8DN4 - chains B and C of the 5 polymer chains in the assembly; structure by electron microscopy, 4.10 A resolution (low resolution: residue-level contacts below are approximate; hydrogen-bond / salt-bridge calls are withheld).

# Chain B
Protein: Glycine receptor subunit alpha-1
Organism: Homo sapiens
UniProt: P23415 (GLRA1_HUMAN); aligned to UniProt positions 29-395 over residues 1-428 (the alignment contains insertions or deletions, so no single offset holds)
Amino-acid sequence (367 residues; numbered 1 to 428; 61 numbers in that range are skipped by the numbering (no residue carries them; nothing is unmodelled there); the number before each row is that of its first residue):
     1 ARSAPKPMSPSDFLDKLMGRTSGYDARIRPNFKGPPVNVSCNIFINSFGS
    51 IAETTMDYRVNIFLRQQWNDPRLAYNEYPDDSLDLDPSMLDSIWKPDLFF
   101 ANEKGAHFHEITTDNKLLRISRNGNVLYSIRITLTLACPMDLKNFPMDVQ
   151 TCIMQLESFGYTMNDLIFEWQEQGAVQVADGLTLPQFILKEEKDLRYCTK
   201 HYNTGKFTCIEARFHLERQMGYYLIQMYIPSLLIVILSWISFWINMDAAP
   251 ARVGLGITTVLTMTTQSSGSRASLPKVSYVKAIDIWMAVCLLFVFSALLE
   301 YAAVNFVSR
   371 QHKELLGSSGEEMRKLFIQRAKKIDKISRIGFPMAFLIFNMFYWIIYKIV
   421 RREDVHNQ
Disordered / not traced: 1-7, 371-383, 420-428
Sequence notes: conflict Gly377 (Ser406 in P23415), Ser378 (Lys407 in P23415), Gly380 (Pro409 in P23415)
Disulfides: Cys138-Cys152, Cys198-Cys209
Covalent attachments: N-acetylglucosamine (NAG) linked to Asn38
UniProt features mapped onto this chain:
  - binding site (glycine): Arg65, Ser129, Thr204
  - binding site (Zn(2+)): Glu192, Asp194, His215
  - binding site (strychnine): Tyr202 to Phe207
  - site: Leu261 (Important for obstruction of the ion pore in the closed conformation)
  - glycosylation: Asn38 (N-linked (GlcNAc...) asparagine)
Reported in the primary citation:
  - mutagenesis - A251C/A302C: unchanged signaling
  - disease-associated variants - R271L, R271P, R271Q: decreased signaling (citing earlier work)
  - mutagenesis - A251C/V253C: decreased signaling in response to hydrogen peroxide

# Chain C
Protein: Glycine receptor subunit alpha-1
Organism: Homo sapiens
UniProt: P23415 (GLRA1_HUMAN); aligned to UniProt positions 29-395 over residues 1-428 (the alignment contains insertions or deletions, so no single offset holds)
Amino-acid sequence (367 residues; each row starts with the number of its first residue; note: 61 numbers in that range are skipped by the numbering (no residue carries them; nothing is unmodelled there)):
     1 ARSAPKPMSPSDFLDKLMGRTSGYDARIRPNFKGPPVNVSCNIFINSFGS
    51 IAETTMDYRVNIFLRQQWNDPRLAYNEYPDDSLDLDPSMLDSIWKPDLFF
   101 ANEKGAHFHEITTDNKLLRISRNGNVLYSIRITLTLACPMDLKNFPMDVQ
   151 TCIMQLESFGYTMNDLIFEWQEQGAVQVADGLTLPQFILKEEKDLRYCTK
   201 HYNTGKFTCIEARFHLERQMGYYLIQMYIPSLLIVILSWISFWINMDAAP
   251 ARVGLGITTVLTMTTQSSGSRASLPKVSYVKAIDIWMAVCLLFVFSALLE
   301 YAAVNFVSRQ
   372 HKELLGSSGEEMRKLFIQRAKKIDKISRIGFPMAFLIFNMFYWIIYKIVR
   422 REDVHNQ
Disordered / not traced: 1-7, 372-385, 420-428
Sequence notes: conflict Gly377 (Ser406 in P23415), Ser378 (Lys407 in P23415), Gly380 (Pro409 in P23415)
Disulfides: Cys138-Cys152, Cys198-Cys209
Covalent attachments: N-acetylglucosamine (NAG) linked to Asn38
UniProt features mapped onto this chain:
  - binding site (glycine): Arg65, Ser129, Thr204
  - binding site (Zn(2+)): Glu192, Asp194, His215
  - binding site (strychnine): Tyr202 to Phe207
  - site: Leu261 (Important for obstruction of the ion pore in the closed conformation)
  - glycosylation: Asn38 (N-linked (GlcNAc...) asparagine)
Reported in the primary citation:
  - mutagenesis - A251C/A302C: unchanged signaling
  - disease-associated variants - R271L, R271P, R271Q: decreased signaling (citing earlier work)
  - mutagenesis - A251C/V253C: decreased signaling in response to hydrogen peroxide

# Interface between chain B and chain C
Pairs across the interface (66):
  Asp25(B) with Ser11(C)
  Ala26(B) with Asp86(C)
  Arg27(B) with Asp86(C); Ser88(C); Met89(C)
  Ile28(B) with Pro10(C); Ser11(C)
  Phe32(B) with Pro10(C)
  Lys33(B) with Asp80(C)
  Pro96(B) with Thr113(C)
  Asp97(B) with Thr113(C)
  Leu98(B) with Ile111(C); Thr112(C)
  Phe99(B) with Arg131(C)
  Phe100(B) with Ile111(C); Arg131(C)
  Ala101(B) with Asn46(C); Arg131(C)
  Glu103(B) with His109(C); Arg131(C)
  Gly105(B) with His109(C)
  Ala106(B) with Ile111(C)
  His107(B) with Ile111(C)
  Phe108(B) with Glu110(C); Thr112(C)
  Phe159(B) with Phe63(C); Asn115(C); Lys116(C); Leu117(C); Ser129(C)
  Gly160(B) with Leu117(C)
  Tyr202(B) with Phe44(C)
  Asn203(B) with Asn42(C); Arg65(C); Gln171(C); Gln177(C)
  Thr204(B) with Arg65(C); Arg119(C); Leu127(C)
  Phe207(B) with Leu117(C)
  Pro250(B) with Ala251(C)
  Val253(B) with Ala251(C); Leu255(C)
  Ile257(B) with Leu255(C); Thr258(C)
  Leu261(B) with Thr258(C); Thr262(C)
  Arg271(B) with Tyr222(C); Gln226(C)
  Lys276(B) with Gln186(C); Tyr222(C); Ser273(C)
  Val277(B) with Tyr222(C)
  Ser278(B) with Gln219(C); Gly221(C); Tyr222(C)
  Leu291(B) with Leu233(C)
  Phe295(B) with Leu233(C); Ile236(C); Leu237(C)
  Leu298(B) with Leu237(C); Ile240(C)
  Leu299(B) with Ile240(C)
  Ala302(B) with Ile244(C)
  Arg309(B) with Asn245(C); Asp247(C)
Interface residues without a listed pair, chain B (42 interface residues in all): Ile130, Ile132, Ala249, Asp284, Phe306
Interface residues without a listed pair, chain C (50 interface residues in all): Glu53, Asn61, Leu83, Asp84, Pro185, Tyr223, Trp243, Ala248

# Overview
42 residues of chain B face 50 of chain C across their interface. N-acetylglucosamine is covalently linked to
Asn38(B). Covalently linked N-acetylglucosamine: at Asn38(C). From the paper: R271L, R271P and R271Q of chain
B reduce signaling; R271L, R271P and R271Q of chain C reduce signaling; 10 substitutions were tested in all.
Both chains are Glycine receptor subunit alpha-1 (Homo sapiens). Entry 8DN4 (Cryo-EM structure of human
Glycine Receptor alpha-1 beta heteromer, glycine-bound state3(desensitized state)) was determined by electron
microscopy, deposited together with 8DN2, 8DN3 and 8DN5.
